PDB entry 1N6Q | X-ray diffraction, 3.00 A resolution | chains P and A of the 6 polymer chains in the assembly

Chain P:
Molecule: 22-nt DNA strand
Sequence (22 nucleotides; each row starts with the number of its first residue):
   802 ACAGTCCCTG TTCGGXCGCC AX
Disordered / not traced: 802
Modified residues: MRG (N2-(3-mercaptopropyl)-2'-deoxyguanosine-5'-monophosphate) at position 817; ATM (3'-azido-3'-deoxythymidine-5'-monophosphate) at position 823

Chain A:
Protein: Reverse Transcriptase
From: Human immunodeficiency virus 1
Notes: EC 2.7.7.49
UniProt: P03366 (POL_HV1B1); residues 1-558 here correspond to UniProt positions 168-725 (UniProt number = residue number + 167)
Amino-acid sequence (558 residues; each row starts with the number of its first residue):
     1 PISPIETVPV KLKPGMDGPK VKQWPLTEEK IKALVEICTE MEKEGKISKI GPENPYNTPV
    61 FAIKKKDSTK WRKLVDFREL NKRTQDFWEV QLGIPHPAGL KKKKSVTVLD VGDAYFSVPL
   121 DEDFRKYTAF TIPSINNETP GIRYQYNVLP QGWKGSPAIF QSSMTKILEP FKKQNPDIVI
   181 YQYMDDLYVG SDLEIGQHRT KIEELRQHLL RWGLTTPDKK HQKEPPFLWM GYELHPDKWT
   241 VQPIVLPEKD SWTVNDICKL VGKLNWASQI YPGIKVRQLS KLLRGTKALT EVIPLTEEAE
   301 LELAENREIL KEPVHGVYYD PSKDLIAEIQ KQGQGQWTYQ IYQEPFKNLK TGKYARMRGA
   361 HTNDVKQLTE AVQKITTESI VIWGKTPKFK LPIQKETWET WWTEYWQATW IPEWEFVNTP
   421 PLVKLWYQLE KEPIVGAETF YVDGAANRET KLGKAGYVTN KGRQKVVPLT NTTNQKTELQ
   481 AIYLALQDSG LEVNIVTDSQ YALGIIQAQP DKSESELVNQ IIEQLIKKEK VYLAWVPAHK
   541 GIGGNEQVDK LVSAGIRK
Sequence notes: engineered mutation Cys258 (Gln425 in P03366), Ser280 (Cys447 in P03366)
Metal / ion sites: Mg2+ site 1: Asp110, Asp186; Mg2+ site 2: Asp443, Glu478, Asp498
From the paper describing this entry:
  - binding site for the 22-nt DNA strand (chain P): Asp113, Ala114, Tyr115, Gln151, Asp185, Cys258
  - Mg2+ coordination: Asp110, Asp186
  - catalytic residues: Asp110, Asp186
  - catalytic residues: Asp185 (citing earlier work)
  - conformationally variable residues (loop rearrangement, side-chain flip): Asp110, Met184, Asp185

Chain P / chain A interface:
Contacting residue pairs - 37 pairs, chain P then chain A:
  DG805(P) with Arg448(A), base contact
  DT806(P) with Arg448(A), hydrogen bond to the base
  DC807(P) with Arg448(A), hydrogen bond to the sugar
  DC808(P) with Thr473(A), phosphate contact; Gln475(A), phosphate contact
  DC809(P) with Gln475(A), sugar contact; Lys476(A), phosphate contact; Tyr501(A), hydrogen bond to the phosphate
  DT810(P) with His361(A), salt bridge to the phosphate; Tyr501(A), hydrogen bond to the phosphate
  DG811(P) with Gly359(A), phosphate contact; Ala360(A), hydrogen bond to the phosphate
  DT812(P) with Arg358(A), salt bridge to the phosphate
  MRG_817(P) with Cys258(A), covalent bond; Leu283(A), base contact; Leu289(A), sugar contact
  DC818(P) with Asn255(A), phosphate contact; Cys258(A), sugar contact; Lys259(A), phosphate contact
  DG819(P) with Lys259(A), phosphate contact; Gly262(A), sugar contact; Lys263(A), phosphate contact
  DC820(P) with Lys263(A), salt bridge to the phosphate; Trp266(A), sugar contact
  DC821(P) with Tyr183(A), hydrogen bond to the base; Met230(A), sugar contact; Gly231(A), phosphate contact
  DA822(P) with Tyr183(A), sugar contact; Asp185(A), phosphate contact
  ATM_823(P) with Asp110(A), phosphate contact; Val111(A), base contact; Asp113(A), base contact; Ala114(A), base contact; Tyr115(A), sugar contact; Gln151(A), base contact; Met184(A), sugar contact; Asp185(A), phosphate contact
Also at the interface, not in a pair above, chain P (16 interface residues in all): DT813
Also at the interface, not in a pair above, chain A (33 interface residues in all): Gly112, Asp186, Gln242, Val261, Arg356

Overview:
16 residues of chain P face 33 of chain A across their interface, with 1 covalent bond, 6 hydrogen bonds and 3
salt bridges. Polar contacts include DT806(P)-Arg448(A), DC821(P)-Tyr183(A) and DC807(P)-Arg448(A). From the
paper: catalytic residues Asp110(A), Asp186(A) and Asp185(A); a binding site for the 22-nt DNA strand (chain
P) at Asp113(A), Ala114(A) and Tyr115(A) among others.
Here chain P is a 22-nt DNA strand and chain A is Reverse Transcriptase (Human immunodeficiency virus 1).
Entry 1N6Q (HIV-1 Reverse Transcriptase Crosslinked to pre-translocation AZTMP-terminated DNA (complex N)) was
determined by X-ray diffraction (same publication as 1N5Y).
